7TFC - chains I and R of the 28 polymer chains in the assembly; structure by electron microscopy, 1.96 A resolution.

== Chain I (and R) ==
Name: Glutamine synthetase
From: Bacillus subtilis
Notes: EC 6.3.1.2; chain R of this document is another copy of the same molecule, construct and numbering; everything in this record applies to it too
UniProt: A0A085CCI2 (A0A085CCI2_BACIU); residues 1-444 here = UniProt positions 1-444
Chain sequence (464 residues; numbered -19 to 444; the number before each row is that of its first residue; numbers below 1 keep their minus sign (Met-19 is residue -19)):
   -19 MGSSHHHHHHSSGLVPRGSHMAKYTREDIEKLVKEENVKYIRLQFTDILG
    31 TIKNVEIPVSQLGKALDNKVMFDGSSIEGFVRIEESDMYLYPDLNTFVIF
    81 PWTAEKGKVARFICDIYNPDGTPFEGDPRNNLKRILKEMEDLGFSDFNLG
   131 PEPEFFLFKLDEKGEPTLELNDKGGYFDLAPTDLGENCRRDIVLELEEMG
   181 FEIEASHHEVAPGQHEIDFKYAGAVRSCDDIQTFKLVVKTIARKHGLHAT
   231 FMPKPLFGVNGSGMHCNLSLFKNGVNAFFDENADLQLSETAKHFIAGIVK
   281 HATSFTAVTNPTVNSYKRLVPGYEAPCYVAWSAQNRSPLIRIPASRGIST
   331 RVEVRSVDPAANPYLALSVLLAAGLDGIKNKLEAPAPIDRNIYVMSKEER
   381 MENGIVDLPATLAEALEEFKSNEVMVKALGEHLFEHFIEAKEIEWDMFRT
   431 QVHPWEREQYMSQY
Not modelled in the structure: -19 to 1
Construct notes: initiating methionine (-19); expression tag (-18 to 0)
Bound ions: Mg2+ site 1: Glu132, Glu333; Mg2+ site 2: Glu134, Glu189, Glu196
Residues lining bound ligands: glutamine (GLN): Glu134, Tyr156, Glu189, Val190, Gln194, Asn240, Gly241, Ser242, Gly243, His245, Arg298, Tyr303, Glu304, Ala305, Arg335
Reported in the primary citation:
  - binding site for glutamine: Glu304
  - catalytic residues: Glu304, Arg316 (citing earlier work)

== Chain I / chain R interface ==
Residue-residue contacts (55; chain I residue first):
  Tyr156(I) with Lys33(R), hydrogen bond (backbone-side chain); Asp53(R), hydrogen bond; Ser56(R); Arg62(R)
  Phe157(I) with Lys33(R); Asn34(R), hydrogen bond (backbone-backbone); Val35(R), hydrophobic; Asp53(R); Ser56(R)
  Asp158(I) with Thr31(R); Lys33(R); Asn34(R)
  Leu159(I) with Arg22(R); Ile32(R), hydrogen bond (backbone-backbone); Asn34(R); Leu216(R), hydrophobic
  Thr162(I) with Arg22(R)
  Asp163(I) with Trp82(R)
  Leu164(I) with Thr220(R); Lys224(R)
  Asn167(I) with Arg22(R)
  Arg169(I) with Glu36(R), salt bridge
  Arg170(I) with Tyr20(R); Ala84(R)
  Val173(I) with Tyr20(R), hydrophobic
  Leu174(I) with Lys19(R); Tyr20(R), hydrophobic; Lys86(R)
  Glu177(I) with Pro38(R); Ser40(R)
  Ile183(I) with Pro38(R); Gln41(R)
  Glu184(I) with Ile37(R); Pro38(R); Gln41(R)
  Ala185(I) with Glu36(R)
  Ser186(I) with Tyr20(R); Val35(R); Glu36(R), hydrogen bond (backbone-backbone)
  His187(I) with Glu36(R)
  Lys200(I) with Gln41(R)
  Glu304(I) with Arg62(R), salt bridge
  Gln314(I) with Glu64(R), hydrogen bond; Glu65(R), hydrogen bond (side chain-backbone); Ser66(R), hydrogen bond
  Asn315(I) with Glu64(R)
  Arg316(I) with Arg62(R); Ile63(R), hydrogen bond (side chain-backbone); Glu64(R)
  Arg321(I) with Glu65(R), salt bridge; Asp67(R), salt bridge
  Pro323(I) with Asp67(R)
  Ala324(I) with Asp67(R), hydrogen bond (backbone-side chain); Pro99(R), hydrophobic
  Arg335(I) with Glu65(R), salt bridge
Other interface residues (no listed pair), chain I (30 interface residues in all): Glu178, Val190, Ser325
Other interface residues (no listed pair), chain R (32 interface residues in all): Met51, Phe52, Val89, Arg223

== In short ==
30 residues of chain I face 32 of chain R across their interface; the contacts include 10 hydrogen bonds and 5
salt bridges. Among the polar pairs are Arg169(I)-Glu36(R), Glu304(I)-Arg62(R) and Arg321(I)-Glu65(R). Bound
to chain I: glutamine. From the paper: catalytic residues Glu304(I) and Arg316(I); a binding site for
glutamine at Glu304(I).
Chain I and chain R are both Glutamine synthetase (Bacillus subtilis); the structure, B. subtilis
GS(14)-Q-GlnR peptide, was determined by electron microscopy together with 7TEA, 7TEC, 7TF6, 7TF9, 7TFA and
7TFB from the same study.
